PDB entry 6W4S | electron microscopy, 3.20 A resolution | chains F and H of the 3 polymer chains in the assembly

[Chain F]
Molecule: Solute carrier family 40 member 1
From: Homo sapiens
Reference sequence: Q9NP59 (S40A1_HUMAN); residues 1-571 here = UniProt positions 1-571
Amino-acid sequence (605 residues; each row starts with the number of its first residue):
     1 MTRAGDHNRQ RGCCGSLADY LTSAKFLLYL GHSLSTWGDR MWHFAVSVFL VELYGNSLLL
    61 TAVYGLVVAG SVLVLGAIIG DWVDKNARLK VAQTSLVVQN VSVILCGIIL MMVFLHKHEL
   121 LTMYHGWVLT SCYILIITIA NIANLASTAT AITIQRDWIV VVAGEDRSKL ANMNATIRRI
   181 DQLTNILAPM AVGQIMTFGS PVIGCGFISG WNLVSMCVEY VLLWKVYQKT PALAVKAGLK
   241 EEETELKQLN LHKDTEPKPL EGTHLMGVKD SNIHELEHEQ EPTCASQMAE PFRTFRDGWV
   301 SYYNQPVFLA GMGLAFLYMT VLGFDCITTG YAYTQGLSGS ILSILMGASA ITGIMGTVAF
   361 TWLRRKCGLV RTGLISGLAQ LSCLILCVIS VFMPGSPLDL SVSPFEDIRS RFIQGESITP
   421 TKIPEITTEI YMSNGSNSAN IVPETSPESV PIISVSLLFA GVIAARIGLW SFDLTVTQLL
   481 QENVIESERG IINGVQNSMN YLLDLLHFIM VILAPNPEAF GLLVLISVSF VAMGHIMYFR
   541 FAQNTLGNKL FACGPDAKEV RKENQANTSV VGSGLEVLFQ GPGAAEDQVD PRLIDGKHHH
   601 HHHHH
Disordered / not traced: 1-16, 239-290, 394-450, 547-605
Construct notes: expression tag (572-605)
Swiss-Prot annotation at these positions:
  - binding site (Fe cation): D39, H43, C326, H507
  - glycosylation: N434 (N-linked (GlcNAc...) asparagine)
  - natural variant: Y64 (Y64N: In HFE4), A77 (A77D: In HFE4), G80 (G80S: In HFE4; G80V: In HFE4), N144 (N144D: In HFE4; N144H: In HFE4; N144T: In HFE4), D157 (D157G: In HFE4), V162 (deletion: In HFE4), N174 (N174I: In iron overload), D181 (D181V: In HFE4), Q182 (Q182H: In HFE4), Q248 (Q248H: Associated with mild anemia and a tendency to iron loading. Prevents hepcidin/HAMP-induced degradation. Protects against severe malaria disease), G267 (G267D: In HFE4), D270 (D270V: In HFE4), 3 further natural variant entries in UniProt
  - mutagenesis: R88 (R88G: Reduces protein stability. Loss of cell surface localization. Loss of iron export activity. Increases intracellular manganese), D157 (D157Y: Loss of iron export activity. Loss of cell surface localization. Increases intracellular manganese), L170 (L170F: Loss of iron export activity), K236 (K236R: No loss of ubiquitination; when associated with R-253), K240 (K240E: Loss of HAMP-induced endocytosis), K253 (K253R: No loss of ubiquitination; when associated with R-236), C326 (C326S: Complete loss of HAMP-dependent ubiquitination. Does not affect protein stability. Does not affect cell surface localization), S338 (S338R: Reduces protein stability), Y501 (Y501C: About 90% loss of HAMP binding), D504 (D504N: About 95% loss of HAMP binding)
Reported in the primary citation:
  - contacts within the chain: D157-R489 (salt bridge)

[Chain H]
Molecule: Fab45D8 Heavy Chain
From: Mus musculus
Amino-acid sequence (220 residues; row label = number of the first residue in the row):
     1 EVQLQESGPG LAKPSQTLSL TCSVTGSSIT SDYWNWIRKF PGNKLEYMGY ISYSGSTYYN
    61 PSLKSQISIT RDTSKNHYYL QLNSVTTEDT ATYYCARQGL RNWYFDVWGT GTTVTVSSAK
   121 TTAPSVYPLA PVCGGTTGSS VTLGCLVKGY FPEPVTLTWN SGSLSSGVHT FPALLQSGLY
   181 TLSSSVTVTS NTWPSQTITC NVAHPASSTK VDKKIEPRVP
Disordered / not traced: 119-220
Disulfide bonds: C22-C95

[How chain F and chain H interact]
Residue-residue contacts (7):
  L115(F) - L100(H)
  H116(F) - Y53(H)  hydrogen bond
  H118(F) - W103(H)
  E119(F) - Y33(H)  hydrogen bond
  T122(F) - W103(H)
  M123(F) - Y33(H)
  M123(F) - W103(H)  hydrophobic
Interface residues without a listed pair, chain H (6 interface residues in all): Y50, R101

[Summary]
Chain F and chain H each contribute 6 residues to their interface, with 2 hydrogen bonds. Polar contacts
include H116(F)-Y53(H) and E119(F)-Y33(H). From UniProt: 4 Fe cation-binding residues and 10 mutagenesis sites
on chain F. From the paper: contacts within the chain involving D157(F) and R489(F).
Chain F is Solute carrier family 40 member 1 (Homo sapiens) and chain H is Fab45D8 Heavy Chain (Mus musculus);
the structure, Structure of apo human ferroportin in lipid nanodisc, was determined by electron microscopy,
deposited together with 6W4V and 6WBV.
